PDB entry 7JQP | X-ray diffraction, 2.89 A resolution | chains D and E of the 5 polymer chains in the assembly

# Chain D (and E)
Molecule: Encapsidation protein
From: Lactococcus phage asccphi28
Notes: chain E of this document is another copy of the same molecule, construct and numbering; everything in this record applies to it too
UniProtKB: B1ABI1 (B1ABI1_9CAUD); numbering as in UniProt (aligned over 1-366)
Chain sequence (374 residues; row label = number of the first residue in the row):
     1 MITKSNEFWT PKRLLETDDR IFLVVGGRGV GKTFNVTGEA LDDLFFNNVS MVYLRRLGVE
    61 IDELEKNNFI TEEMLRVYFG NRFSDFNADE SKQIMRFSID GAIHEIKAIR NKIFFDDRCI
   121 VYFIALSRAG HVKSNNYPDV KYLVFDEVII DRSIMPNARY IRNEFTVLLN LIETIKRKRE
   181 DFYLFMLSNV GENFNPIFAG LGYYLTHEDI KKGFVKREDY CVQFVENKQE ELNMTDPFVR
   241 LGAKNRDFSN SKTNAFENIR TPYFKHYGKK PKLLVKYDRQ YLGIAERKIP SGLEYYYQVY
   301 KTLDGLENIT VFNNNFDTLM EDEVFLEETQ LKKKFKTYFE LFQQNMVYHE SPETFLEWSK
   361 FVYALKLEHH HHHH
Disordered / not traced: 1-7, 369-374
Sequence notes: expression tag (367-374)
Modified / non-standard residues: Mse1 (selenomethionine); Mse51, Mse74, Mse95, Mse155, Mse186, Mse234, Mse320, Mse346 (selenomethionine; parent Met)
From the paper describing this entry:
  - self-association interface (contacts with another copy of this molecule): R177
  - catalytic residues: K133, E147 (from molecular simulation)

# Interface between chain D and chain E
Pairs across the interface (55):
  F34(D) with N135(E)
  E63(D) with H131(E), salt bridge
  N68(D) with K112(E), hydrogen bond; N136(E)
  T71(D) with N136(E), hydrogen bond
  N87(D) with D117(E)
  D89(D) with I109(E); F114(E); D117(E)
  S91(D) with I109(E); R110(E), hydrogen bond (backbone-side chain)
  Q93(D) with R110(E), hydrogen bond
  R152(D) with E327(E), salt bridge; E328(E), salt bridge
  E230(D) with K178(E), salt bridge
  N233(D) with E180(E)
  T235(D) with E180(E)
  D236(D) with K176(E), salt bridge; E180(E)
  P237(D) with D219(E)
  F238(D) with R20(E); I21(E), hydrophobic; I172(E), hydrophobic; K176(E); F182(E), hydrophobic; L184(E), hydrophobic
  R240(D) with E218(E), salt bridge; D219(E), salt bridge
  L241(D) with G200(E); L201(E), hydrophobic
  G242(D) with L169(E)
  K244(D) with E218(E), salt bridge; D219(E), salt bridge; D278(E); K360(E)
  N245(D) with F165(E); L169(E); G200(E), hydrogen bond (side chain-backbone)
  R246(D) with D278(E), salt bridge; R279(E)
  D247(D) with N163(E), hydrogen bond; T166(E), hydrogen bond; Y277(E); A364(E)
  F248(D) with T166(E); L169(E), hydrophobic; N170(E)
  N250(D) with N315(E)
  K252(D) with N170(E); E173(E), salt bridge
  E257(D) with N315(E); F316(E)
  N258(D) with F316(E); F325(E)
  R260(D) with E327(E), salt bridge
Other interface residues (no listed pair), chain D (34 interface residues in all): E65, N67, E73, P156, N157, S251
Other interface residues (no listed pair), chain E (43 interface residues in all): K107, N111, R128, R179, Y183, D317, L367

# Overview
Chain D and chain E form an interface of 34 and 43 residues respectively, with 7 hydrogen bonds and 12 salt
bridges. Polar contacts include E63(D)-H131(E), R152(D)-E327(E) and R152(D)-E328(E). The paper reports
catalytic residues K133(D) and E147(D); a self-association interface involving R177(D).
Chain D and chain E are both Encapsidation protein (Lactococcus phage asccphi28); the structure, The Phi-28
gp11 DNA packaging Motor, was determined by X-ray diffraction together with 7JQ6 and 7JQ7 from the same study.
